Entry 6JW4 (X-ray diffraction, 3.09 A resolution); this record covers chains A and J of the 3 polymer chains in the assembly.

[Chain A]
Protein: TAL effector
Source organism: Xanthomonas campestris pv. armoraciae
Chain sequence (499 residues; numbered 230 to 728; the number before each row is that of its first residue):
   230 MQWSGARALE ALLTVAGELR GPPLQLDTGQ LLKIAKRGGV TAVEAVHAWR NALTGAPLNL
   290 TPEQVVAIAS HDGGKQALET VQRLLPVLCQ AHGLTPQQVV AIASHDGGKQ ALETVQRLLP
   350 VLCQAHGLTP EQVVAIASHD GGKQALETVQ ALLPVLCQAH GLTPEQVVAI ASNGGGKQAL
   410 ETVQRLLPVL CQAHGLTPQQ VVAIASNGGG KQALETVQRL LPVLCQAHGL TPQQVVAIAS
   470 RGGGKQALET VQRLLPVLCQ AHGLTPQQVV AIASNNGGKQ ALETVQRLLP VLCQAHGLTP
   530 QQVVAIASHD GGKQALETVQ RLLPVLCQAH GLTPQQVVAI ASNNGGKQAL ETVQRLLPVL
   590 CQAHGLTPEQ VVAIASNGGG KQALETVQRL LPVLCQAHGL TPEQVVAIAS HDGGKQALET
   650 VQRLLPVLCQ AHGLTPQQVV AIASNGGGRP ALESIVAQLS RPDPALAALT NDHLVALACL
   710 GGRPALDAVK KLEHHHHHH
Not modelled in the structure: 722-728

[Chain J]
Molecule: 17-nt DNA strand
Sequence (17 nucleotides; row label = number of the first residue in the row; numbers below 1 keep their minus sign (DA-14 is residue -14)):
   -14 AGAGACGCGA AGGGACA

[Chain A / chain J interface]
Contacting residue pairs (7):
  Lys262(A) with DA-5(J), phosphate contact
  Lys265(A) with DA-4(J), salt bridge to the phosphate
  Arg266(A) with DA-4(J), base contact; DG-3(J), hydrogen bond to the base; DG-2(J), base contact
  Arg470(A) with DG-11(J), salt bridge to the phosphate; DA-10(J), salt bridge to the phosphate
Also at the interface, not in a pair above, chain A (5 interface residues in all): His300

[Summary]
The interface between chain A and chain J involves 5 residues on one side and 6 on the other; the contacts
include 1 hydrogen bond and 3 salt bridges. Polar contacts include Arg266(A)-DG-3(J), Lys265(A)-DA-4(J) and
Arg470(A)-DG-11(J).
Here chain A is TAL effector (Xanthomonas campestris pv. armoraciae) and chain J is a 17-nt DNA strand. Entry
6JW4 (Degenerate RVD RG forms a distinct loop conformation) was determined by X-ray diffraction (same
publication as 6JVZ, 6JW0, 6JW1, 6JW2, 6JW3 and 6JW5).
